PDB entry 6SZJ | X-ray diffraction, 2.53 A resolution | chains A and B

[Chain A (and B)]
Protein: Receptor-interacting serine/threonine-protein kinase 2
Organism: Homo sapiens
Notes: EC 2.7.11.1; chain B of this document is another copy of the same molecule, construct and numbering; everything in this record applies to it too
UniProt: O43353 (RIPK2_HUMAN); residue numbers follow UniProt; this construct covers 1-310
Amino-acid sequence (311 residues; each row starts with the number of its first residue; numbering starts at 0):
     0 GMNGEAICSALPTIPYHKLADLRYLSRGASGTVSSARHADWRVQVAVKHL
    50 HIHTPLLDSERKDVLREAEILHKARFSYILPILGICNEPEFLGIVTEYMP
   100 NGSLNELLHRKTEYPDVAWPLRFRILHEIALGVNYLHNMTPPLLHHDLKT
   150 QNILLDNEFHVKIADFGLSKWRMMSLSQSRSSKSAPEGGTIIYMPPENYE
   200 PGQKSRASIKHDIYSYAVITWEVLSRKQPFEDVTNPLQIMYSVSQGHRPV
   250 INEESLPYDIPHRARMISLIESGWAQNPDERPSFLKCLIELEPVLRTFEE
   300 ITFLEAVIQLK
Disordered / not traced: 0-4, 50-52, 168-187, 203-206 (chain B: 0-4, 50-55, 169-185)
Construct notes: expression tag (0)
Small-molecule neighbours: 5amino1tertbutyl3 (M5W; 5-amino-1-tert-butyl-3-(3-methoxyphenyl)pyrazole-4-carboxamide): Leu24, Ser25, Val32, Ala45, Val46, Lys47, Leu79, Ile93, Thr95, Glu96, Tyr97, Met98, Gly101, Ser102, Glu105, Leu153, Ala163
What the authors report for this chain:
  - binding site for 5amino1tertbutyl3: Thr95, Glu96, Met98

[How chain A and chain B interact]
Pairs across the interface - 70 pairs, chain A then chain B:
  Ile6(A) - Ser8(B)
  Ile6(A) - Ala9(B)
  Ile6(A) - Leu10(B)  hydrogen bond (backbone-backbone)
  Ile6(A) - Glu68(B)
  Ile6(A) - His71(B)
  Cys7(A) - Cys7(B)  hydrophobic
  Cys7(A) - Ser8(B)
  Cys7(A) - His71(B)
  Cys7(A) - Lys72(B)
  Ser8(A) - Ile6(B)
  Ser8(A) - Cys7(B)
  Ser8(A) - Ser8(B)  hydrogen bond (backbone-backbone)
  Ser8(A) - His71(B)  hydrogen bond (side chain-backbone)
  Ser8(A) - Lys72(B)
  Ala9(A) - Ile6(B)
  Leu10(A) - Ile6(B)  hydrogen bond (backbone-backbone)
  Pro11(A) - Tyr134(B)
  Asp39(A) - Asn133(B)  hydrogen bond (backbone-side chain)
  Asp39(A) - Asn137(B)
  Asp39(A) - Leu284(B)
  Trp40(A) - Leu130(B)
  Trp40(A) - Asn133(B)
  Trp40(A) - Tyr134(B)
  Arg41(A) - Leu130(B)
  Arg41(A) - Leu284(B)
  Arg41(A) - Leu287(B)
  Arg41(A) - Glu291(B)  salt bridge
  Val42(A) - Phe75(B)  hydrophobic
  Val42(A) - Leu130(B)  hydrophobic
  Glu68(A) - Ile6(B)
  His71(A) - Ile6(B)
  His71(A) - Ser8(B)  hydrogen bond (backbone-side chain)
  Lys72(A) - Cys7(B)  hydrogen bond (side chain-backbone)
  Lys72(A) - Ser8(B)
  Arg74(A) - Arg74(B)
  Phe75(A) - Val42(B)  hydrophobic
  Ser76(A) - Glu96(B)  hydrogen bond
  Leu82(A) - Phe75(B)  hydrophobic
  Glu96(A) - Ser76(B)  hydrogen bond
  Arg123(A) - Glu157(B)  salt bridge
  Leu130(A) - Trp40(B)
  Leu130(A) - Arg41(B)
  Leu130(A) - Val42(B)  hydrophobic
  Asn133(A) - Asp39(B)  hydrogen bond (side chain-backbone)
  Asn133(A) - Trp40(B)
  Tyr134(A) - Trp40(B)
  Asn137(A) - Asp39(B)
  Asn156(A) - His159(B)
  Asn156(A) - Glu299(B)
  Glu157(A) - Glu157(B)
  Glu157(A) - His159(B)  salt bridge
  His159(A) - Glu157(B)  salt bridge
  Leu284(A) - Arg41(B)
  Leu287(A) - Arg41(B)
  Ile288(A) - Arg41(B)
  Glu291(A) - Arg41(B)  salt bridge
  Glu299(A) - Asn156(B)  hydrogen bond
  Glu299(A) - Lys310(B)
  Ile300(A) - Ile307(B)  hydrophobic
  Ile300(A) - Lys310(B)
  Leu303(A) - Glu157(B)
  Leu303(A) - Val306(B)  hydrophobic
  Leu303(A) - Ile307(B)  hydrophobic
  Leu303(A) - Lys310(B)
  Ile307(A) - Ile300(B)  hydrophobic
  Ile307(A) - Glu304(B)
  Ile307(A) - Ile307(B)  hydrophobic
  Lys310(A) - Glu299(B)
  Lys310(A) - Ile300(B)
  Lys310(A) - Leu303(B)
Interface residues without a listed pair, chain A (42 interface residues in all): Ala38, Leu64, Ala67, Tyr77, Ile84, Glu304, Val306
Interface residues without a listed pair, chain B (43 interface residues in all): Ala5, Pro11, Ala38, Leu64, Ala67, Tyr77, Leu82, Ile84, Arg123, Ile288

[Summary]
The interface between chain A and chain B involves 42 residues on one side and 43 on the other, with 11
hydrogen bonds and 5 salt bridges. Polar pairs include Arg41(A)-Glu291(B), Arg123(A)-Glu157(B) and
Glu157(A)-His159(B). Chain A binds 5amino1tertbutyl3. From the paper: a binding site for 5amino1tertbutyl3 at
Thr95(A), Glu96(A) and Met98(A).
Chain A and chain B are both Receptor-interacting serine/threonine-protein kinase 2 (Homo sapiens); the
structure, RIP2 Kinase Catalytic Domain complex with 5amino1tertbutyl3(3methoxyphenyl)1H pyrazole4carboxamide,
was determined by X-ray diffraction (same publication as 6UL8 and 6SZE).
